PDB entry 8SAY | electron microscopy, 3.40 A resolution | chains B and L of the 12 polymer chains in the assembly

Chain B (and L):
Molecule: CH848.10.17 gp41
Source organism: HIV-1 06TG.HT008
Notes: chain L of this document is another copy of the same molecule, construct and numbering; everything in this record applies to it too
Chain sequence (132 residues; each row starts with the number of its first residue; note: 21 numbers in that range are skipped by the numbering (no residue carries them; nothing is unmodelled there)):
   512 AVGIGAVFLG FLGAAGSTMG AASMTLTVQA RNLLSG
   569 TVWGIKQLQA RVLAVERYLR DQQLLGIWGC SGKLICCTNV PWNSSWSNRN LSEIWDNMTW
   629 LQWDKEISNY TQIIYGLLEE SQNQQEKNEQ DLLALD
Not modelled in the structure: 512-519, 663-664
Disulfide bonds: Cys598-Cys604

Interface between chain B and chain L:
Residue-residue contacts (23):
  Ser534(B) - Lys655(L)
  Met535(B) - Lys655(L)
  Thr536(B) - Asn651(L)
  Ala541(B) - Gln591(L)
  Arg542(B) - Glu647(L)
  Leu545(B) - Arg588(L)
  Val570(B) - Gln577(L)
  Ile573(B) - Ile573(L)  hydrophobic
  Leu576(B) - Ile573(L)  hydrophobic
  Leu576(B) - Leu576(L)  hydrophobic
  Arg579(B) - Val580(L)
  Arg579(B) - Glu584(L)  salt bridge
  Leu581(B) - Glu584(L)
  Val583(B) - Val583(L)  hydrophobic
  Val583(B) - Glu584(L)
  Tyr586(B) - Gln591(L)  hydrogen bond
  Leu587(B) - Leu587(L)  hydrophobic
  Lys601(B) - Gln591(L)
  Leu602(B) - Gln650(L)
  Leu602(B) - Glu654(L)
  Ile603(B) - Glu654(L)
  Ile603(B) - Lys655(L)
  Ile603(B) - Gln658(L)
Other interface residues (no listed pair), chain B (21 interface residues in all): Thr538, Ala582, Ser599, Cys605
Other interface residues (no listed pair), chain L (19 interface residues in all): Leu592, Gly594, Ile595, Ser599

Overview:
21 residues of chain B face 19 of chain L across their interface, with 1 hydrogen bond and 1 salt bridge.
Polar contacts include Arg579(B)-Glu584(L) and Tyr586(B)-Gln591(L).
Chain B and chain L are both CH848.10.17 gp41 (HIV-1 06TG.HT008); the structure, CryoEM structure of
DH270.3-CH848.10.17, was determined by electron microscopy (same publication as 8SAL, 8SAN, 8SAQ, 8SAR, 8SAS,
8SAT and 9 further entries).
